7YF0 - chains E and U of the 22 polymer chains in the assembly; structure by electron microscopy, 3.40 A resolution.

Chain E:
Name: RNA helicase
Organism: Mammalian orthoreovirus 3
Notes: EC 3.6.4.13
UniProt: C9E874 (C9E874_9REOV); residues 1-1275 here = UniProt positions 1-1275
Sequence (1275 residues; numbered 1 to 1275; the number before each row is that of its first residue):
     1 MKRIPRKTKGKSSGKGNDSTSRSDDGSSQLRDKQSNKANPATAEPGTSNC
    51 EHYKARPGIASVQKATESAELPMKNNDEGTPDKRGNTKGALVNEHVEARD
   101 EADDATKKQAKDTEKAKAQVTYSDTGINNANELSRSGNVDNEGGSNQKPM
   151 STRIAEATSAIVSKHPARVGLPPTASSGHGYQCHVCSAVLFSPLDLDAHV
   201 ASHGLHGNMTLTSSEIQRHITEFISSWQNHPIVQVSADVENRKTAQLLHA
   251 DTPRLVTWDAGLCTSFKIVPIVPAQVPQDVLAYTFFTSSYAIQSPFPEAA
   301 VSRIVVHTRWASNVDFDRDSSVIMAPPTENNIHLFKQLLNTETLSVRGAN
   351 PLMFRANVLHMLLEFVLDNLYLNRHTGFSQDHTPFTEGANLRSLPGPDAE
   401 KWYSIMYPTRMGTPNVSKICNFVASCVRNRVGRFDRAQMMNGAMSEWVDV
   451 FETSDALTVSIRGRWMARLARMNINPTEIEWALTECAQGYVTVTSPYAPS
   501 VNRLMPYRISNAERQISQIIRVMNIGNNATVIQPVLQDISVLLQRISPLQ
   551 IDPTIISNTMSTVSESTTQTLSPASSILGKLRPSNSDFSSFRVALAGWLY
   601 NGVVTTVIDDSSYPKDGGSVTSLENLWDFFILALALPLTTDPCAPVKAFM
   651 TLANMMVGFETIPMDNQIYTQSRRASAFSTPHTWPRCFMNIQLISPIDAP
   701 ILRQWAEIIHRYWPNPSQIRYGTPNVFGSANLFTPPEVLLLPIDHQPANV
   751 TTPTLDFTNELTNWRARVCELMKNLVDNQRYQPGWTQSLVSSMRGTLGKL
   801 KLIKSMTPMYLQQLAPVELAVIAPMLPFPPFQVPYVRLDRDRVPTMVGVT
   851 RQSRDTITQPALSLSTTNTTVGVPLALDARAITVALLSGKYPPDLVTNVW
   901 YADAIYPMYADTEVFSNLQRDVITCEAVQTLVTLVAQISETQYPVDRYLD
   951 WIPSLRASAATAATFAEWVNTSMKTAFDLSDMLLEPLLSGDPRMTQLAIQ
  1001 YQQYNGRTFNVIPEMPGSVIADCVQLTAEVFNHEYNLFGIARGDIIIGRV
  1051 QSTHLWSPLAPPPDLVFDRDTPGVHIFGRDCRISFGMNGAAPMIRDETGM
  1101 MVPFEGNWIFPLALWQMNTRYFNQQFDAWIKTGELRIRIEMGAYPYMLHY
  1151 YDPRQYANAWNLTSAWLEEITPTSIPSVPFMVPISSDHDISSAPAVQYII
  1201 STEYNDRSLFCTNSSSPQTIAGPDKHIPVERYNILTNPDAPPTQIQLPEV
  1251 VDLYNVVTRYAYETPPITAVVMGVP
Disordered / not traced: 1-214

Chain U:
Name: Mu-2 protein
Organism: Mammalian orthoreovirus 3
UniProt: C9E872 (C9E872_9VIRU); residue numbers follow UniProt; this construct covers 1-736
Sequence (736 residues; each row starts with the number of its first residue):
     1 MAYIAVPAVVDSRSSEAIGLLESFGVDAGSDANDVSYQDHDYVVDQLQYM
    51 LDGYEAGDVIDALVYRNWLHHSVYCLLPPKSQLLEYWKSNPSVIPDNVDR
   101 RLRKRLMLKKDLRKDDEYNQLARAFKISDVYAPLISSTTSPMTMIQNLNQ
   151 GEIVYTTTDRVIGARVLLYAPRKYYASTLSFTMTRCVLPFGKEVSRVPHS
   201 RFNVGTFPSIATPKCSVMSGVDIESIPNEFIKLFYQRVKSIHANILNDIS
   251 PQIVSDMINRKRLRVHTPSNRRAAQLMHLPYHVKRGASHVDVYRVDVVNV
   301 LFEVVDVADGLRSVSRKLIMHTVPVCILELLGIEIADYCIRQEDGMFTDW
   351 FLLLTMLSDGLTDRRTHCQYLINPSSMPPDVILNISITGFINRHTIDVMP
   401 DVYDFIKPIGAVLPKGSFKSTIMRVLDSISVLGVKIMPRAHVVDSDEVGE
   451 QMEPTFEHAVMEIYKGIAGVDSLDDLTKWVLNSDLVPHDDRLGQLFQAFL
   501 PLAKDLLAPMARQFYDNSMSEGRLLTFAHADSELLNANYFGHLLRLKIPY
   551 ITEVNLMIRKNREGGELFQLVLSYLYKMYATSAQPKWFGSLLRLLICPWL
   601 HMEKLIGEADPASTSAEIGWHVPREQLMQDGWCGCEDGFIPYVSIRAPRL
   651 VIEELMEKNWGQYHAQVIVTDQLVVGEPRRVSAKAVIKGNHLPVKLISRF
   701 ACFTLTSKYEMRLPCGHSTGRGAAYNARLAFRSDLA
Disordered / not traced: 1, 29-32, 177-197, 261-288, 629-637, 713-718, 735-736

Interface between chain E and chain U:
Pairs across the interface - 49 pairs, chain E then chain U:
  Gln217(E) - Met377(U)
  His219(E) - Ser483(U)
  His219(E) - Leu485(U)
  Ile220(E) - Met557(U)  hydrophobic
  Thr221(E) - Met377(U)
  Thr221(E) - Pro379(U)
  Glu222(E) - Asp484(U)
  Phe223(E) - Asp484(U)
  Phe223(E) - Leu485(U)
  Phe223(E) - Glu553(U)
  Phe223(E) - Tyr574(U)
  Ile224(E) - Asn373(U)
  Ile224(E) - Val554(U)  hydrophobic
  Ser226(E) - Asp484(U)  hydrogen bond
  His230(E) - Cys368(U)  hydrogen bond
  Ile232(E) - Thr366(U)
  His249(E) - Arg237(U)  hydrogen bond
  His249(E) - Ser240(U)
  His249(E) - Ile241(U)
  Asp251(E) - Ser240(U)
  Thr252(E) - Ser240(U)  hydrogen bond (backbone-backbone)
  Thr252(E) - Ile241(U)
  Thr252(E) - Asn244(U)
  Pro253(E) - Asn244(U)  hydrogen bond (backbone-side chain)
  Arg254(E) - Ala243(U)  hydrogen bond (side chain-backbone)
  Arg254(E) - Asn244(U)
  Leu255(E) - Asn244(U)  hydrogen bond (backbone-side chain)
  Val256(E) - Asn244(U)
  Asp315(E) - Asp248(U)
  Asp319(E) - Arg365(U)  salt bridge
  Asp319(E) - His367(U)  salt bridge
  Glu329(E) - Arg312(U)  salt bridge
  Asn330(E) - Arg312(U)
  Asn330(E) - Ser313(U)
  His333(E) - Val314(U)  hydrogen bond (side chain-backbone)
  His333(E) - Lys317(U)
  Gln337(E) - Arg365(U)
  Val346(E) - Ser315(U)
  Arg545(E) - Asp58(U)  salt bridge
  Tyr906(E) - Gln146(U)  hydrogen bond
  Pro907(E) - Ser140(U)
  Ala910(E) - Tyr65(U)
  Thr912(E) - Tyr65(U)
  Thr912(E) - His242(U)
  Gln919(E) - Asn244(U)  hydrogen bond
  Asp978(E) - Lys239(U)  salt bridge
  Met1147(E) - Leu311(U)  hydrophobic
  His1149(E) - Leu311(U)
  Pro1266(E) - Ile210(U)  hydrophobic
Also at the interface, not in a pair above, chain E (46 interface residues in all): Trp227, Gln228, Phe316, Ser321, Thr328, Glu364, Gly396, Pro397, Asp911, Ser916, Thr1264, Pro1265
Also at the interface, not in a pair above, chain U (44 interface residues in all): Met142, Thr143, Ile245, Leu246, Gln252, Asp306, Arg316, Tyr370, Leu371, Ser375, Ile551

In short:
46 residues of chain E face 44 of chain U across their interface, with 10 hydrogen bonds and 5 salt bridges.
Among the polar pairs are Asp319(E)-Arg365(U), Asp319(E)-His367(U) and Glu329(E)-Arg312(U).
Here chain E is RNA helicase and chain U is Mu-2 protein, both from Mammalian orthoreovirus 3. Entry 7YF0 (In
situ structure of polymerase complex of mammalian reovirus in the core) was determined by electron microscopy,
deposited together with 7YED, 7YEV, 7YEZ and 7YFE.
